6BX7 - chain A; structure by X-ray diffraction, 2.85 A resolution.

[Chain A]
Name: Protocadherin-1
Organism: Homo sapiens
Notes: fragment: Cadherin domains 1-4, residues 58-503
UniProt: Q08174 (PCDH1_HUMAN); residues 1-446 here correspond to UniProt positions 58-503 (UniProt number = residue number + 57)
Sequence (455 residues; numbered 0 to 454; the number before each row is that of its first residue; numbering starts at 0):
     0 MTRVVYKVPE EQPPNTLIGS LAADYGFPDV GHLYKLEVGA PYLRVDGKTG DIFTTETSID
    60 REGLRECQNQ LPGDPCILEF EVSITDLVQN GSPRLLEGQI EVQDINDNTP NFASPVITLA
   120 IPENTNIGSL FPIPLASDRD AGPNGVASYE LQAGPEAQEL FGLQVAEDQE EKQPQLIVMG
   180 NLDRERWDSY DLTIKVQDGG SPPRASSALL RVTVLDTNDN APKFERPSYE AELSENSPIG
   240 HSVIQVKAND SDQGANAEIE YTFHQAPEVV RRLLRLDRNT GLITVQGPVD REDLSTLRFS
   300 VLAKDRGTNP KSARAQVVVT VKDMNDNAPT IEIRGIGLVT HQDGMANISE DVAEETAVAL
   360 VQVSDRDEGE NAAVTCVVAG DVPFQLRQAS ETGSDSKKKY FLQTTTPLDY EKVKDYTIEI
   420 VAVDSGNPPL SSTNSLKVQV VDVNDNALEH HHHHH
Not modelled in the structure: 0-2, 24-31, 390-393, 444-454
Disulfides: C66-C75
Differences from the reference sequence: initiating methionine (0); expression tag (447-454)
Metal / ion sites: Ca2+ site 1: E9, E10, D59, E61, D106; Ca2+ site 2: E9, E61, D103, I104, D106, D139; Ca2+ site 3: N105, N107, D137, D139, N143, D197; Ca2+ site 4: E122, D182, E184, D218; Ca2+ site 5: E122, E184, D215, T216, D218, D251; Ca2+ site 6: D187, S188, E369, S424, N426; Ca2+ site 7: N217, N219, D249, D251, N255, D304; Ca2+ site 8: E234, D289, E291, D325; Ca2+ site 9: E234, E291, D322, M323, D325, D366; Ca2+ site 10: N324, N326, D364, D366, N370, D423; Ca2+ site 11: E349, D408, D441, V442
Swiss-Prot annotation at these positions:
  - glycosylation (N-linked (GlcNAc...) asparagine): N248, N346
Reported in the primary citation:
  - conformationally variable residues (order/disorder transition): G392 to K397
  - interface residues: E80, V115, K398, V420
  - self-association interface (contacts with another copy of this molecule); pairs are residue here / residue on that copy: E80-K398 (salt bridge)

[Overview]
The Ca2+ site 1 is built by E9, E10, D59, E61 and D106. E9, E61, D103, I104, D106 and D139 form the Ca2+ site
2. From the paper: interface residues E80, V115 and K398 among others; conformational variability at G392.
Chain A is Protocadherin-1 (Homo sapiens); the structure, Crystal Structure of Human Protocadherin-1 EC1-4,
was determined by X-ray diffraction, deposited together with 6PIM and 6MGA.
